Entry 4RS5 (X-ray diffraction, 3.81 A resolution); this record covers chains M and N of the 15 polymer chains in the assembly.

Chain M:
Name: Capsid protein VP1
Source organism: Enterovirus A71
UniProt: F6KTB0 (F6KTB0_9ENTO); the construct has insertions or renumbered stretches relative to UniProt, so the offset changes along the chain: 1-100 = UniProt 566-665; 117-313 = UniProt 666-862
Sequence (313 residues; row label = number of the first residue in the row):
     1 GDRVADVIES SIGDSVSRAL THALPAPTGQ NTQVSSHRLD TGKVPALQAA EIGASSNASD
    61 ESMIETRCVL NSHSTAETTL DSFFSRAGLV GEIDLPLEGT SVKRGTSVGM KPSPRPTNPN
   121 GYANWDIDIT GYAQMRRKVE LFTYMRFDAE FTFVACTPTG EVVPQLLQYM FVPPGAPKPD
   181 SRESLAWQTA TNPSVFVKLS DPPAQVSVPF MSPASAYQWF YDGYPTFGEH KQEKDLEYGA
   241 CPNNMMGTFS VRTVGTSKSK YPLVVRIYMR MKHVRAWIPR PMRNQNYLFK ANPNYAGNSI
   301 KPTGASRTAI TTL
Unresolved in the structure: 1-72, 99-118
Differences from the reference sequence: insertion (101-116)

Chain N:
Name: Capsid protein VP3
Source organism: Enterovirus A71
UniProt: F6KTB0 (F6KTB0_9ENTO); residues 1-242 here correspond to UniProt positions 324-565 (UniProt number = residue number + 323)
Sequence (242 residues; row label = number of the first residue in the row):
     1 GFPTELKPGT NQFLTTDDGV SAPILPNFHP TPCIHIPGEV RNLLELCQVE TILEVNNVPT
    61 NATSLMERLR FPVSAQAGKG ELCAVFRADP GRSGPWQSTL LGQLCGYYTQ WSGSLEVTFM
   121 FTGSFMATGK MLIAYTPPGG PLPKDRATAM LGTHVIWDFG LQSSVTLVIP WISNTHYRAH
   181 ARDGVFDYYT TGLVSIWYQT NYVVPIGAPN TAYIIALAAA QKNFTMQLCK DASDILQTGT
   241 IQ
Unresolved in the structure: 175-189, 239-242
Differences from the reference sequence: engineered mutation Q227 (Lys550 in F6KTB0)

Chain M / chain N interface:
Residue-residue contacts (113; chain M residue first):
  T75(M) - N42(N)  hydrogen bond (backbone-side chain)
  E77(M) - Y108(N)  hydrogen bond (backbone-side chain)
  E77(M) - M226(N)
  E77(M) - Q227(N)
  T78(M) - N42(N)  hydrogen bond
  T78(M) - L43(N)  hydrogen bond (backbone-backbone)
  T78(M) - L44(N)
  T78(M) - Y108(N)
  T78(M) - M226(N)
  T79(M) - R41(N)  hydrogen bond (side chain-backbone)
  T79(M) - N42(N)
  L80(M) - V40(N)
  L80(M) - R41(N)
  L80(M) - L43(N)  hydrophobic
  S82(M) - C229(N)  hydrogen bond (backbone-side chain)
  F83(M) - L43(N)  hydrophobic
  F83(M) - Y108(N)
  R86(M) - T15(N)
  R86(M) - C229(N)  hydrogen bond
  A87(M) - T15(N)  hydrogen bond (backbone-backbone)
  Y132(M) - D231(N)  hydrogen bond
  A133(M) - L236(N)  hydrophobic
  Q134(M) - D231(N)
  Q134(M) - A232(N)  hydrogen bond (side chain-backbone)
  R136(M) - L236(N)
  R137(M) - Q103(N)  hydrogen bond
  R137(M) - Y107(N)  hydrogen bond
  R137(M) - D234(N)
  K138(M) - Y107(N)
  K138(M) - D231(N)  salt bridge
  L141(M) - L46(N)  hydrophobic
  L141(M) - L104(N)  hydrophobic
  F142(M) - V40(N)  hydrophobic
  F142(M) - L43(N)  hydrophobic
  R146(M) - T31(N)  hydrogen bond (side chain-backbone)
  R146(M) - P32(N)
  R146(M) - C33(N)  hydrogen bond
  E150(M) - G19(N)
  E150(M) - S21(N)  hydrogen bond
  T152(M) - F13(N)
  V154(M) - F13(N)  hydrophobic
  F171(M) - I24(N)  hydrophobic
  P193(M) - I24(N)
  P193(M) - L25(N)  hydrophobic
  P202(M) - N11(N)
  Q205(M) - S21(N)  hydrogen bond
  V206(M) - A22(N)
  V206(M) - I24(N)  hydrophobic
  S207(M) - S21(N)
  S207(M) - A22(N)  hydrogen bond (backbone-backbone)
  S207(M) - P23(N)
  S207(M) - I24(N)  hydrogen bond (backbone-backbone)
  V208(M) - I24(N)  hydrophobic
  F210(M) - F28(N)
  F210(M) - P30(N)
  M211(M) - L25(N)  hydrophobic
  S212(M) - T31(N)  hydrogen bond (backbone-side chain)
  P213(M) - T31(N)  hydrogen bond (backbone-side chain)
  A214(M) - T31(N)
  S215(M) - T31(N)
  S215(M) - P32(N)
  S215(M) - I34(N)  hydrogen bond (side chain-backbone)
  Y268(M) - F13(N)  hydrophobic
  R270(M) - D17(N)  hydrogen bond (side chain-backbone)
  R270(M) - D18(N)  salt bridge
  R270(M) - G19(N)  hydrogen bond (side chain-backbone)
  K272(M) - G19(N)  hydrogen bond (side chain-backbone)
  K272(M) - V20(N)
  R275(M) - E39(N)  salt bridge
  R275(M) - R41(N)
  A276(M) - E39(N)
  A276(M) - V40(N)
  W277(M) - I36(N)  hydrogen bond (side chain-backbone)
  W277(M) - P37(N)
  W277(M) - G38(N)
  W277(M) - E39(N)
  W277(M) - V40(N)
  I278(M) - P37(N)
  I278(M) - G38(N)  hydrogen bond (backbone-backbone)
  P279(M) - L46(N)  hydrophobic
  M282(M) - L100(N)  hydrophobic
  M282(M) - Y107(N)  hydrophobic
  N286(M) - I235(N)
  Y287(M) - D234(N)
  Y287(M) - I235(N)
  Y287(M) - L236(N)  hydrophobic
  Y287(M) - Q237(N)
  L288(M) - Q237(N)  hydrogen bond (backbone-side chain)
  L288(M) - T238(N)
  F289(M) - Q237(N)
  K290(M) - L236(N)
  K290(M) - Q237(N)  hydrogen bond (side chain-backbone)
  K290(M) - T238(N)
  I300(M) - A62(N)  hydrophobic
  I300(M) - L65(N)  hydrophobic
  P302(M) - R68(N)
  T303(M) - Q97(N)
  T303(M) - Q103(N)
  G304(M) - Q97(N)
  A305(M) - R68(N)  hydrogen bond (backbone-side chain)
  A305(M) - Q97(N)  hydrogen bond (backbone-side chain)
  S306(M) - N57(N)
  S306(M) - R68(N)
  R307(M) - V55(N)  hydrogen bond (side chain-backbone)
  R307(M) - N57(N)
  R307(M) - V85(N)  hydrogen bond (side chain-backbone)
  I310(M) - V55(N)  hydrophobic
  I310(M) - N56(N)
  I310(M) - A84(N)  hydrophobic
  I310(M) - V85(N)
  T311(M) - L82(N)
  T311(M) - C83(N)
  T311(M) - V85(N)
Other interface residues (no listed pair), chain M (66 interface residues in all): S74, T130, Y144, P203, P209, R280, P281, K301, L313
Other interface residues (no listed pair), chain N (62 interface residues in all): E54, P59, N61, R87, G94, L193, T225, S233

Overview:
The interface between chain M and chain N involves 66 residues on one side and 62 on the other, with 32
hydrogen bonds and 3 salt bridges. Polar pairs include K138(M)-D231(N), R270(M)-D18(N) and R275(M)-E39(N).
Chain M is Capsid protein VP1 and chain N is Capsid protein VP3, both from Enterovirus A71; the structure,
Crystal structure of an uncoating intermediate of a EV71 recombinant virus, was determined by X-ray
diffraction, deposited together with 4RQP and 4RR3.
